1U87 - chain A; structure by X-ray diffraction, 3.50 A resolution.

Chain A:
Protein: Glutathione S-Transferase 26 kDa
Organism: Schistosoma japonicum
Notes: EC 2.5.1.18
Reference sequence: P08515 (GST26_SCHJA); residue numbers follow UniProt; this construct covers 1-218
Sequence (218 residues; each row starts with the number of its first residue):
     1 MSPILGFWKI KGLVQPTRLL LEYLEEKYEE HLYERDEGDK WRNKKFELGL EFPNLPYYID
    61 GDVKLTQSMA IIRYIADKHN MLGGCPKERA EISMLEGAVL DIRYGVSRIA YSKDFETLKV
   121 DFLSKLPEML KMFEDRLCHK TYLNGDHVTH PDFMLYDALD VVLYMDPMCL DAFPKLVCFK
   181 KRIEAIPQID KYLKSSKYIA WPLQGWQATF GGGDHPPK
Unresolved in the structure: 210-218
Sequence notes: engineered mutation F7 (Tyr in P08515)
Curated features (UniProtKB/Swiss-Prot):
  - binding site (glutathione): W41 to K45, N54, L55, Q67, S68
  - binding site (substrate): Y111
Residues lining bound ligands: glutathione (GSH): F7, W8, L13, W41, K45, N54, L55, P56, Q67, S68, M69, D101, Y104, Y111
What the authors report for this chain:
  - binding site for glutathione: Y111
  - conformationally variable residues (side-chain flip): F7, Y111
  - mutagenesis - Y7F (10-fold): increased binding to glutathione

Overview:
Bound to chain A: glutathione. UniProt lists 9 glutathione-binding residues and substrate-binding residue
Y111. The paper reports a binding site for glutathione at Y111; Y7F increases binding to glutathione.
Chain A is Glutathione S-Transferase 26 kDa (Schistosoma japonicum); the structure, Crystal Structure Of The
26 Kda Glutathione S-Transferase Y7F mutant From Schistosoma Japonicum Complexed With Glutathione, was
determined by X-ray diffraction together with 1U88 from the same study.
